8G7X - chain A; structure by X-ray diffraction, 1.81 A resolution.

# Chain A
Protein: 3-hydroxyacyl-[acyl-carrier-protein] dehydratase
Source organism: Homo sapiens
Notes: EC 4.2.1.59
UniProt: P49327 (FAS_HUMAN); numbering as in UniProt (aligned over 858-1103)
Chain sequence (249 residues; numbered 855 to 1103; the number before each row is that of its first residue):
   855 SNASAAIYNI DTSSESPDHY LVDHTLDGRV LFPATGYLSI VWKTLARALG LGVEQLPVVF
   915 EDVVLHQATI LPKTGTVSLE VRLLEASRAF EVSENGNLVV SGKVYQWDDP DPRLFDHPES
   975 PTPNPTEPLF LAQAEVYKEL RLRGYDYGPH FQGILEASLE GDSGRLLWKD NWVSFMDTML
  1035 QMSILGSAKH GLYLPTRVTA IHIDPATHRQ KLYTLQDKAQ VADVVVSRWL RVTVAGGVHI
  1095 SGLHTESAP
Unresolved in the structure: 974-982
Differences from the reference sequence: expression tag (855-857)
Swiss-Prot annotation at these positions:
  - active site: His878 (Proton acceptor), Asp1031 (Proton donor)
  - modified residue: Lys992 (N6-acetyllysine)

# Overview
From UniProt: active-site residues His878 and Asp1031.
Chain A is 3-hydroxyacyl-[acyl-carrier-protein] dehydratase (Homo sapiens); the structure, Human fatty acid
synthase dehydratase domain, was determined by X-ray diffraction together with 8G7W from the same study.
